6HTD - chains Z and a of the 28 polymer chains in the assembly; structure by X-ray diffraction, 3.00 A resolution.

[Chain Z]
Molecule: Proteasome subunit beta type-6
Organism: Saccharomyces cerevisiae (strain ATCC 204508 / S288c)
Notes: EC 3.4.25.1
Reference sequence: P23724 (PSB6_YEAST); residues 1-222 here correspond to UniProt positions 20-241 (UniProt number = residue number + 19)
Sequence (222 residues; numbered 1 to 222; the number before each row is that of its first residue):
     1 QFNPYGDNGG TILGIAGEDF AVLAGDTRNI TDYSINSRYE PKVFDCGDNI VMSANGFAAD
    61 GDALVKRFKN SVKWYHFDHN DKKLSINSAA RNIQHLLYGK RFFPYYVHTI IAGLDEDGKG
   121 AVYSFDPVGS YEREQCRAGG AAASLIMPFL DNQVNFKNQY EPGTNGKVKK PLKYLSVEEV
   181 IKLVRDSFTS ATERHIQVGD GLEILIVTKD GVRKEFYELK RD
Ion coordination: Mg2+ near Val198 (its only coordinating residue here)
Residues lining bound ligands: GQH ((2S)-N-[(2S)-1-[[(2S)-1-[4-(aminomethyl)phenyl]-4-methylsulfonyl-butan-2-yl]amino]-1-oxidanylidene-propan-2-yl]-2-[[(2S)-2-azido-3-phenyl-propanoyl]amino]-4-methyl-pentanamide): Pro104, Tyr106, Asp126, Pro127, Val128, Ser130, Glu132

[Chain a]
Molecule: Proteasome subunit beta type-7
Organism: Saccharomyces cerevisiae (strain ATCC 204508 / S288c)
Notes: EC 3.4.25.1
Reference sequence: P30657 (PSB7_YEAST); residues -12 to 233 here correspond to UniProt positions 21-266 (UniProt number = residue number + 33)
Sequence (246 residues; numbered -12 to 233; the number before each row is that of its first residue; numbers below 1 keep their minus sign (Thr-12 is residue -12)):
   -12 TQIANAGASP MVNTQQPIVT GTSVISMKYD NGVIIAADNL GSYGSLLRFN GVERLIPVGD
    48 NTVVGISGDI SDMQHIERLL KDLVTENAYD NPLADAEEAL EPSYIFEYLA TVMYQRRSKM
   108 NPLWNAIIVA GVQSNGDQFL RYVNLLGVTY SSPTLATGFG AHMANPLLRK VVDRESDIPK
   168 TTVQVAEEAI VNAMRVLYYR DARSSRNFSL AIIDKNTGLT FKKNLQVENM KWDFAKDIKG
   228 YGTQKI
Disordered / not traced: -12 to 0, 225-233

[Chain Z / chain a interface]
Residue-residue contacts (43; chain Z residue first):
  Gln1(Z) with Thr1(a), hydrogen bond
  Phe2(Z) with Thr1(a); Arg104(a); Met107(a); Pro109(a), hydrophobic; Leu132(a), hydrophobic; Leu133(a), hydrophobic
  Asn3(Z) with Leu133(a)
  Pro4(Z) with Arg104(a), hydrogen bond (backbone-side chain); Met107(a), hydrophobic; Leu133(a)
  Tyr5(Z) with Arg104(a)
  Asn8(Z) with Val135(a)
  Asn29(Z) with Tyr137(a)
  Ser34(Z) with His149(a), hydrogen bond
  Ile35(Z) with Arg156(a), hydrogen bond (backbone-side chain)
  Asn36(Z) with Tyr137(a), hydrogen bond; Ser139(a); Arg156(a)
  Ser37(Z) with Ser138(a), hydrogen bond (side chain-backbone); Ser139(a)
  Tyr39(Z) with Ser138(a)
  Glu40(Z) with Arg128(a), salt bridge; Tyr137(a); Ser138(a), hydrogen bond (side chain-backbone)
  Phe57(Z) with Arg104(a); Leu133(a); Val135(a), hydrophobic
  Ala59(Z) with Tyr101(a); Leu133(a); Gly134(a); Val135(a)
  Asp60(Z) with Tyr101(a), hydrogen bond; Arg104(a), salt bridge
  Asp62(Z) with Thr136(a), hydrogen bond
  Ala63(Z) with Tyr101(a)
  Lys66(Z) with Glu94(a), salt bridge
  Phe103(Z) with Arg104(a); Ser105(a)
  Tyr105(Z) with Tyr101(a)
  Glu218(Z) with Arg161(a), salt bridge
  Arg221(Z) with Asp160(a), salt bridge; Arg161(a)
Other interface residues (no listed pair), chain Z (26 interface residues in all): Gly6, Arg38, Lys100
Other interface residues (no listed pair), chain a (22 interface residues in all): Trp111, Leu142

[In short]
The interface between chain Z and chain a involves 26 residues on one side and 22 on the other, with 9
hydrogen bonds and 5 salt bridges. Polar pairs include Glu40(Z)-Arg128(a), Asp60(Z)-Arg104(a) and
Lys66(Z)-Glu94(a). Bound to chain Z: compound GQH.
Here chain Z is Proteasome subunit beta type-6 and chain a is Proteasome subunit beta type-7, both from
Saccharomyces cerevisiae (strain ATCC 204508 / S288c). Entry 6HTD (Yeast 20S proteasome with human beta2c
(S171G) in complex with 4) was determined by X-ray diffraction together with 6HTB, 6HTC, 6HTP, 6HTR, 6HUB,
6HUC and 30 further entries from the same study.
